5TRI - chain A; structure by X-ray diffraction, 2.30 A resolution.

== Chain A ==
Protein: NS5B RNA-dependent RNA polymerase
From: Hepatitis C virus
Notes: EC 2.7.7.48
Reference sequence: Q9WMX2 (POLG_HCVCO); residues 1-573 here correspond to UniProt positions 2420-2992 (UniProt number = residue number + 2419)
Sequence (574 residues; numbered 0 to 573; the number before each row is that of its first residue; numbering starts at 0):
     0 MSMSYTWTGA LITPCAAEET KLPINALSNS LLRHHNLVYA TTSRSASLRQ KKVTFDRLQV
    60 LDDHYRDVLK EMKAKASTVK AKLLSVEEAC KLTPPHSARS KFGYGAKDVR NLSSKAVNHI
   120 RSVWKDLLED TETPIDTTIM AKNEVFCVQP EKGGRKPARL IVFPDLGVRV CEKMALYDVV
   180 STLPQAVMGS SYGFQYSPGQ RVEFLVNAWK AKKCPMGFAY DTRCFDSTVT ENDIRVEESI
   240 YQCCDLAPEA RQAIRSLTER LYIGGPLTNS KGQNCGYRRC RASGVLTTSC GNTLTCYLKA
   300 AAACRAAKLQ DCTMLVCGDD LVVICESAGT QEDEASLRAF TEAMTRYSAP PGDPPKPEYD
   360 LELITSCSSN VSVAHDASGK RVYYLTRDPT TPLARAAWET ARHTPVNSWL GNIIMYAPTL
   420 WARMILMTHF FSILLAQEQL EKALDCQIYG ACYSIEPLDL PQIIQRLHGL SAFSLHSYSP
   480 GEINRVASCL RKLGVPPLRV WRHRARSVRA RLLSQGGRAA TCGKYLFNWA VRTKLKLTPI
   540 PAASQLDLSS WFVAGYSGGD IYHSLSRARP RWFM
Disordered / not traced: 0, 15-36, 565-573
Differences from the reference sequence: initiating methionine (0)
Small-molecule neighbours:
  - 23E ((2E)-3-(4-{[(1-{[(13-cyclohexyl-6-oxo-6,7-dihydro-5H-indolo[1,2-d][1,4]benzodiazepin-10-yl)carbonyl]amino}cyclopentyl)carbonyl]amino}phenyl)prop-2-enoic acid): L392, A393, A395, A396, T399, I424, L425, H428, F429, L492, G493, V494, P495, P496, R498, V499, W500, R503
  - 7HM (3-[(4-chlorophenyl)methoxy]-2-(1-oxo-1,3-dihydro-2H-isoindol-2-yl)benzoic acid): F193, P197, R200, C316, C366, S368, L384, G410, N411, M414, Y415, Q446, I447, Y448, G449, S556
Swiss-Prot annotation at these positions:
  - binding site (Mg(2+)): D220, D318, D319
  - modified residue (Phosphoserine): S29, S42

== Overview ==
Chain A binds compound 23E and compound 7HM. UniProt lists 3 Mg2+-binding residues.
Chain A is NS5B RNA-dependent RNA polymerase (Hepatitis C virus); the structure, CRYSTAL STRUCTURE OF THE
HEPATITIS C VIRUS NS5B RNA-DEPENDENT RNA POLYMERASE IN COMPLEX WITH
3-[(4-chlorophenyl)methoxy]-2-(1-oxo-1,3-dihydro-2H-isoindol-2-yl)benzoic acid, was determined by X-ray
diffraction, deposited together with 5TRH, 5TRJ and 5TRK.
